PDB entry 4CC8 | electron microscopy, 6.00 A resolution (low resolution: residue-level contacts below are approximate; hydrogen-bond / salt-bridge calls are withheld) | chains D and J of the 12 polymer chains in the assembly

Chain D:
Protein: GP120
Organism: Human immunodeficiency virus 1
Sequence (344 residues; each row starts with the number of its first residue; note: 105 numbers in that range are skipped by the numbering (no residue carries them; nothing is unmodelled there); X marks 344 residues of unknown identity (built as UNK)):
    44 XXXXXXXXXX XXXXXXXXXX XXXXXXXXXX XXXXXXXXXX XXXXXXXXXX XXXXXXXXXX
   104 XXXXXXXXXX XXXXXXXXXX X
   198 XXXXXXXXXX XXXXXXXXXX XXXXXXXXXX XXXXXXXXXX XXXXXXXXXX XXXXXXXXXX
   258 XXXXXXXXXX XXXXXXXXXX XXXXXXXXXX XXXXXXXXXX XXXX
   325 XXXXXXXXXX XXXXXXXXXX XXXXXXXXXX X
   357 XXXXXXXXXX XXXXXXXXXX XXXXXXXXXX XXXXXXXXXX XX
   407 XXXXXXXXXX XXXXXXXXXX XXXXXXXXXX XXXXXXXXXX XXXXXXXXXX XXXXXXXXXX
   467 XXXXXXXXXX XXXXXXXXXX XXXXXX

Chain J:
Protein: Monoclonal antibody VRC03 fab light chain
Organism: Homo sapiens
Notes: antibody fragment or engineered binder
Sequence (209 residues; numbered 1 to 214; 5 numbers in that range are skipped by the numbering (no residue carries them; nothing is unmodelled there); the number before each row is that of its first residue):
     1 EIVLTQSPGI LSLSPGETAT LFCKASQ
    29 GGNAMTWYQK RRGQVPRLLI YDTSRRASGV PDRFVGSGSG TDFFLTINKL DREDFAVYYC
    89 QQF
    96 EFFGLGSELE VHRTVAAPSV FIFPPSDEQL KSGTASVVCL LNNFYPREAK VQWKVDNALQ
   156 SGNSQESVTE QDSKDSTYSL SSTLTLSKAD YEKHKVYACE VTHQGLSSPV TKSFNRGEC
Not modelled in the structure: 214
Disulfide bonds: Cys-23/Cys-88, Cys-134/Cys-194

Interface between chain D and chain J:
Chain J side of the interface, 5 residues: Glu-1, Asn-31, Phe-91, Glu-96, Phe-97

In short:
Chain D and chain J make no direct contact in this assembly.
Chain D is GP120 (Human immunodeficiency virus 1) and chain J is Monoclonal antibody VRC03 fab light chain
(Homo sapiens); the structure, Pre-fusion structure of trimeric HIV-1 envelope glycoprotein, was determined by
electron microscopy.
